Entry 6RV6 (X-ray diffraction, 3.51 A resolution); this record covers chains A and B.

[Chain A]
Protein: Properdin
Organism: Homo sapiens
Reference sequence: P27918 (PROP_HUMAN); numbering as in UniProt (aligned over 28-191)
Amino-acid sequence (170 residues; each row starts with the number of its first residue):
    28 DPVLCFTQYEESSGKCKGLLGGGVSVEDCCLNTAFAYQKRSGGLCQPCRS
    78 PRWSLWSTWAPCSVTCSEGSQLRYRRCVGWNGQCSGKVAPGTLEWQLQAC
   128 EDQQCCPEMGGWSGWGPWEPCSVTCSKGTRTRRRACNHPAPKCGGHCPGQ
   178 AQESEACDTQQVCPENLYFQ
Unresolved in the structure: 193-197
Sequence notes: expression tag (192-197)
Cystine bridges: C32-C56, C43-C72, C57-C75, C89-C127, C93-C133, C104-C111, C132-C170, C148-C184, C152-C190, C163-C174
Covalent attachments: alpha-D-mannopyranose (MAN) linked to W83, W86, W139, W142, W145; glycan linked to T92, T151
Curated features (UniProtKB/Swiss-Prot):
  - glycosylation: W83 (C-linked (Man) tryptophan), W86 (C-linked (Man) tryptophan), T92 (O-linked (Fuc...) threonine), W139 (C-linked (Man) tryptophan), W142 (C-linked (Man) tryptophan), W145 (C-linked (Man) tryptophan), T151 (O-linked (Fuc...) threonine)
  - natural variant: C32 (C32Y: In PFD), R100 (R100W: In PFD)
  - mutagenesis: L47 (L47A: Inhibits oligomerization; when associated with A-58 and A-275), L58 (L58A: Inhibits oligomerization; when associated with A-47 and A-275)
From the paper describing this entry:
  - mutagenesis - L58A: decreased expression
  - disease-associated variants - C32Y: decreased expression
  - disease-associated variants - R100W: decreased expression (citing earlier work)

[Chain B]
Protein: Properdin
Organism: Homo sapiens
Reference sequence: P27918 (PROP_HUMAN); numbering as in UniProt (aligned over 256-469)
Amino-acid sequence (221 residues; each row starts with the number of its first residue):
   255 GVAGGWGPWGPVSPCPVTCGLGQTMEQRTCNHPVPQHGGPFCAGDATRTH
   305 ICNTAVPCPVDGEWDSWGEWSPCIRRNMKSISCQEIPGQQSRGRTCRGRK
   355 FDGHRCAGQQQDIRHCYSIQHCPLKGSWSEWSTWGLCMPPCGPNPTRARQ
   405 RLCTPLLPKYPPTVSMVEGQGEKNVTFWGRPLPRCEELQGQKLVVEEKRP
   455 CLHVPACKDPEEEELENLYFQ
Unresolved in the structure: 475
Sequence notes: expression tag (255, 470-475)
Cystine bridges: C269-C306, C273-C312, C284-C296, C327-C370, C337-C376, C350-C360, C391-C455, C395-C461, C407-C439
Covalent attachments: alpha-D-mannopyranose (MAN) linked to W260, W263, W321, W324, W382, W385, W388; glycan linked to T272, N428
Curated features (UniProtKB/Swiss-Prot):
  - region: R351 to R359 (Interaction with Complement C3 beta chain)
  - glycosylation: W260 (C-linked (Man) tryptophan), W263 (C-linked (Man) tryptophan), T272 (O-linked (Fuc...) threonine), W321 (C-linked (Man) tryptophan), W324 (C-linked (Man) tryptophan), W382 (C-linked (Man) tryptophan), W385 (C-linked (Man) tryptophan), W388 (C-linked (Man) tryptophan), N428 (N-linked (GlcNAc...) (complex) asparagine)
  - natural variant: G298 (G298V: In PFD), Q343 (Q343R: In PFD), Y414 (Y414D: In PFD)
  - mutagenesis: L275 (L275A: Inhibits oligomerization; when associated with A-47 and A-58), R329 (R329A: Significantly decreases Complement C3 beta chain binding), R330 (R330A: Slightly decreases Complement C3 beta chain binding), R351 (R351A: Decreases Complement C3 beta chain binding), R353 (R353A: Significantly decreases Complement C3 beta chain binding), R359 (R359A: Significantly decreases Complement C3 beta chain binding), Q364 to Q365 (Decreases Complement C3 beta chain binding), L456 (L456V: Inhibits oligomerization; when associated with A-47 and A-58)
From the paper describing this entry:
  - mutagenesis - L275A, L456V: decreased expression
  - disease-associated variants - G298V, W321G, W321S, R346C: abolished expression (citing earlier work)
  - disease-associated variants - L456V: decreased expression

[How chain A and chain B interact]
Contacting residue pairs (44):
  L47(A) - L275(B)  hydrophobic
  L47(A) - Q277(B)
  L47(A) - I305(B)
  V51(A) - L275(B)  hydrophobic
  D55(A) - L275(B)
  D55(A) - N307(B)  hydrogen bond
  L58(A) - G274(B)
  L58(A) - T308(B)
  L58(A) - P311(B)  hydrophobic
  L58(A) - C312(B)  hydrogen bond (backbone-backbone)
  N59(A) - C273(B)
  N59(A) - C312(B)
  F62(A) - L275(B)
  S90(A) - H457(B)  hydrogen bond (side chain-backbone)
  V91(A) - H457(B)
  E95(A) - R401(B)  salt bridge
  E95(A) - R453(B)  salt bridge
  E95(A) - P454(B)
  E95(A) - L456(B)
  E95(A) - H457(B)
  G96(A) - L456(B)
  S97(A) - C455(B)
  S97(A) - L456(B)  hydrogen bond (side chain-backbone)
  S97(A) - H457(B)
  S97(A) - P459(B)
  L99(A) - P459(B)
  L99(A) - A460(B)
  L99(A) - C461(B)  hydrophobic
  Y101(A) - P464(B)  hydrophobic
  R103(A) - D463(B)  salt bridge
  R103(A) - P464(B)
  L120(A) - D463(B)
  L120(A) - P464(B)
  W122(A) - P394(B)
  W122(A) - C395(B)
  W122(A) - K462(B)
  Q123(A) - L390(B)
  L124(A) - L390(B)
  L124(A) - C391(B)  hydrogen bond (backbone-backbone)
  L124(A) - P399(B)  hydrophobic
  L124(A) - V458(B)  hydrophobic
  L124(A) - P459(B)
  A126(A) - C391(B)
  A126(A) - R401(B)
Also at the interface, not in a pair above, chain A (25 interface residues in all): C32, G48, C56, T60, G69, Q125
Also at the interface, not in a pair above, chain B (32 interface residues in all): A309, V310, P313, V314, E465

[In short]
25 residues of chain A face 32 of chain B across their interface; the contacts include 5 hydrogen bonds and 3
salt bridges. Among the polar pairs are E95(A)-R401(B), E95(A)-R453(B) and R103(A)-D463(B). The paper reports
that G298V, W321G and W321S of chain B, among others, abolish expression; L58A, C32Y and R100W of chain A
reduce expression; 9 substitutions were tested in all.
Here chain A is Properdin and chain B is Properdin, both from Homo sapiens. Entry 6RV6 (Structure of properdin
lacking TSR3 based on anomalous data) was determined by X-ray diffraction, deposited together with 6RU5, 6RUR,
6RUV and 6SEJ.
